PDB entry 6XVP | X-ray diffraction, 2.65 A resolution | chain A

== Chain A ==
Name: Neprilysin
From: Homo sapiens
Notes: EC 3.4.24.11
UniProt: P08473 (NEP_HUMAN); residues 51-749 here correspond to UniProt positions 52-750 (UniProt number = residue number + 1)
Chain sequence (699 residues; each row starts with the number of its first residue):
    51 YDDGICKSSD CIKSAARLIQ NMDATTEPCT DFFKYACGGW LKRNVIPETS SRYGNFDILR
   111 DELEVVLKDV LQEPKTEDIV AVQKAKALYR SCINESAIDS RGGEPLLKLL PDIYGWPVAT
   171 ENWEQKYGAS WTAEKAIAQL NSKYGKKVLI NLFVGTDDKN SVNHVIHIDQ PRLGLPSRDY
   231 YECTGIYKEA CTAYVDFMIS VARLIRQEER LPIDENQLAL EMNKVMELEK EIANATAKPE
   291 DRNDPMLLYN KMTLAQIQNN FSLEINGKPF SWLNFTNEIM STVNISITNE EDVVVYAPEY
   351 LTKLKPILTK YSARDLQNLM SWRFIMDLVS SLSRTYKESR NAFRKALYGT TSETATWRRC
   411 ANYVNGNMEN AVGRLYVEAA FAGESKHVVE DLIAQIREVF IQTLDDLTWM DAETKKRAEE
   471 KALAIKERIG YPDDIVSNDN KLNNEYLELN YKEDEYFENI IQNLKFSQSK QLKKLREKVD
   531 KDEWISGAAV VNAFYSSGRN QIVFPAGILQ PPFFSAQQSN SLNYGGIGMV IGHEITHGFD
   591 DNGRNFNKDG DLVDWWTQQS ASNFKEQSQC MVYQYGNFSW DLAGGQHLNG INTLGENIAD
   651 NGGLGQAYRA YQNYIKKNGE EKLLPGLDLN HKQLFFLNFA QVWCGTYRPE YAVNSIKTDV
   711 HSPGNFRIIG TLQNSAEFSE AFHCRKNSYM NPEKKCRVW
Disordered / not traced: 51-53
Disulfide bonds: Cys56-Cys61, Cys79-Cys734, Cys87-Cys694, Cys142-Cys410, Cys233-Cys241, Cys620-Cys746
Covalent attachments: N-acetylglucosamine (NAG) linked to Asn144, Asn284, Asn324, Asn627
Metal / ion sites: Zn2+: His583, His587, Glu646 (together with Sampatrilat)
Ligand contacts: Sampatrilat (D0Z): Arg102, Phe106, Asp107, Arg110, Asn542, Ala543, Phe544, Tyr545, Val580, His583, Glu584, His587, Glu646, Trp693, Tyr697, Val710, His711, Arg717
Swiss-Prot annotation at these positions:
  - active site: Glu584, Asp650 (Proton donor)
  - binding site (a peptide): Arg102
  - binding site (Zn(2+)): His583, His587, Glu646
  - glycosylation (N-linked (GlcNAc...) asparagine): Asn144, Asn284, Asn324, Asn627
What the authors report for this chain:
  - post-translational modification sites: Asn144
  - Zn2+ coordination: His583, His587, Glu646
  - binding site for Sampatrilat: Arg102, Phe106, Asp107, Arg110, Asn542, Phe544, Val580, His583, Glu584, Trp693, His711, Arg717
  - conformationally variable residues (side-chain flip): Arg102

== Overview ==
Ligands of chain A: Sampatrilat. N-acetylglucosamine is covalently linked to Asn144, Asn284, Asn324 and
Asn627. Curated annotation (UniProt) lists active-site residues Glu584 and Asp650, peptide-binding residue
Arg102 and 3 Zn2+-binding residues. The paper reports a binding site for Sampatrilat at Arg102, Phe106 and
Asp107 among others; Zn2+ coordination by His583, His587 and Glu646.
Chain A is Neprilysin (Homo sapiens); the structure, Crystal structure of Neprilysin in complex with
Sampatrilat, was determined by X-ray diffraction (same publication as 6SUK and 6SVY).
